1HGB - chains A and D of the 4 polymer chains in the assembly; structure by X-ray diffraction, 2.10 A resolution.

# Chain A
Molecule: Hemoglobin (aquo met) (alpha chain)
Organism: Homo sapiens
UniProt: P69905 (HBA_HUMAN); residues 1-141 here = UniProt positions 1-141
Sequence (141 residues; each row starts with the number of its first residue):
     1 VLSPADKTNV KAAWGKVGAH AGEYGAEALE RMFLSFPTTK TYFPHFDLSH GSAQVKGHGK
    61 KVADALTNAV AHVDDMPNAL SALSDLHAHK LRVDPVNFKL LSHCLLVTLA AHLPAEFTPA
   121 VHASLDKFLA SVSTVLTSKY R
Metal / ion sites: heme Fe near H87 (its only coordinating residue here)
Ligand contacts: heme (HEM): M32, T39, Y42, F43, H45, F46, H58, K61, V62, A65, L66, L83, L86, H87, L91, V93, N97, F98, L101, V132, L136
Curated features (UniProtKB/Swiss-Prot):
  - site: K61 (Not glycated)
  - natural variant: D6 (A6D: In J-Toronto; this construct carries the variant), A13 (A13D: In J-Paris 1/J-Aljezur), E27 (A27E: In Shenyang; this construct carries the variant), K61 (K61N: In Zambia; deletion: In Clinic), D64 (A64D: In Pontoise; this construct carries the variant), D75 (D75A: In Lille; D75G: In Chapel Hill; D75N: In G-Pest), A111 (A111D: In Petah Tikva)

# Chain D
Molecule: Hemoglobin (aquo met) (beta chain)
Organism: Homo sapiens
UniProt: P68871 (HBB_HUMAN); residue numbers follow UniProt; this construct covers 1-146
Sequence (146 residues; row label = number of the first residue in the row):
     1 VHLTPEEKSA VTALWGKVNV DEVGGEALGR LLVVYPWTQR FFESFGDLST PDAVMGNPKV
    61 KAHGKKVLGA FSDGLAHLDN LKGTFATLSE LHCDKLHVDP ENFRLLGNVL VCVLAHHFGK
   121 EFTPPVQAAY QKVVAGVANA LAHKYH
Metal / ion sites: heme Fe near H92 (its only coordinating residue here)
Ligand contacts: heme (HEM): L31, T38, F41, F42, H63, K66, V67, A70, F71, F85, L88, L91, H92, L96, V98, N102, F103, L106, V137, L141
Curated features (UniProtKB/Swiss-Prot):
  - natural variant: L3 (H3L: In Graz; this construct carries the variant), E7 (E7A: In G-Makassar; E7K: In Hb C; E7Q: In Machida; E7V: In SKCA), K8 (E8K: In G-Siriraj; this construct carries the variant), V11 (A11V: In Iraq-Halabja; this construct carries the variant), G16 (W16G: In Randwick; this construct carries the variant), V23 (E23V: In D-Granada; this construct carries the variant), G24 (V24G: In Miyashiro; this construct carries the variant), G25 (G25D: In Moscva; G25R: In Riverdale-Bronx; G25V: In Savannah), L32 (L32P: In Yokohama), V33 (L33V: In Muscat; this construct carries the variant), R40 (Q40R: In Tianshui; this construct carries the variant), F42 (F42Y: In Mequon; deletion: In Bruxelles), 11 further natural variant entries in UniProt

# Interface between chain A and chain D
Pairs across the interface - 25 pairs, chain A then chain D:
  P37(A) - H146(D)
  T38(A) - P100(D)
  K40(A) - H146(D)  hydrogen bond (side chain-backbone)
  T41(A) - H97(D)
  T41(A) - V98(D)
  T41(A) - D99(D)
  T41(A) - Y145(D)
  Y42(A) - R40(D)
  Y42(A) - D99(D)  hydrogen bond
  P44(A) - H97(D)
  L91(A) - R40(D)  hydrogen bond (backbone-side chain)
  R92(A) - W37(D)
  R92(A) - R40(D)  hydrogen bond (backbone-side chain)
  D94(A) - W37(D)  hydrogen bond
  D94(A) - D99(D)
  D94(A) - E101(D)
  D94(A) - L105(D)
  P95(A) - W37(D)
  V96(A) - E101(D)
  N97(A) - D99(D)
  Y140(A) - P36(D)
  Y140(A) - W37(D)  hydrophobic
  R141(A) - V34(D)  hydrogen bond (side chain-backbone)
  R141(A) - Y35(D)
  R141(A) - W37(D)
Other interface residues (no listed pair), chain D (15 interface residues in all): E43, N102

# In short
Chain A and chain D form an interface of 14 and 15 residues respectively; the contacts include 6 hydrogen
bonds. Among the polar pairs are K40(A)-H146(D), Y42(A)-D99(D) and L91(A)-R40(D). Ligands of chain A: heme.
Bound to chain D: heme.
Chain A is Hemoglobin (aquo met) (alpha chain) and chain D is Hemoglobin (aquo met) (beta chain), both from
Homo sapiens; the structure, High resolution crystal structures and comparisons of T state deoxyhaemoglobin
and two liganded T-state haemoglobins: t(alpha-oxy)haemoglobin ..., was determined by X-ray diffraction (same
publication as 1HGA and 1HGC).
